Entry 4QCF (X-ray diffraction, 2.26 A resolution); this record covers chain A.

Chain A:
Protein: Alkaline thermostable endoxylanase
Source organism: Bacillus sp. NG-27
Notes: EC 3.2.1.8
UniProtKB: O30700 (O30700_9BACI); residues 1-354 here correspond to UniProt positions 52-405 (UniProt number = residue number + 51)
Sequence (355 residues; numbered 0 to 354; the number before each row is that of its first residue; numbering starts at 0):
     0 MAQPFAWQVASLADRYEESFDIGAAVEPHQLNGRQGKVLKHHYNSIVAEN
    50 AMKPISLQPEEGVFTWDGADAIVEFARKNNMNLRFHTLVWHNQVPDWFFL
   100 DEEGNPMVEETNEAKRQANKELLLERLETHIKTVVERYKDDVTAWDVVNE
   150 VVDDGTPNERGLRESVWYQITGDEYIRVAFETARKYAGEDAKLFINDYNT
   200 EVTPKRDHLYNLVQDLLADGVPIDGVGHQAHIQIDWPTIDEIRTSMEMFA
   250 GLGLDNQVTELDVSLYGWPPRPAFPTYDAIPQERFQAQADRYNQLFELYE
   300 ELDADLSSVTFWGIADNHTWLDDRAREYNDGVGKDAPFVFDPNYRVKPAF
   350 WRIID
Unresolved in the structure: 0
Construct notes: expression tag (0); engineered mutation Ala1 (Val52 in O30700)
Ion coordination: Na+: Ser18, Asp302, Leu305; Mg2+: Asn292, Arg351, Asp354
What the authors report for this chain:
  - mutagenesis - V1A (70 degC to 68 degC): decreased stability (citing earlier work)
  - catalytic residues: Glu149, Glu259 (citing earlier work)

Overview:
Ser18, Asp302 and Leu305 form the Na+ site. Asn292, Arg351 and Asp354 coordinate Mg2+. The paper reports
catalytic residues Glu149 and Glu259; V1A reduces stability.
Chain A is Alkaline thermostable endoxylanase (Bacillus sp. NG-27); the structure, Crystal structure of
N-terminal mutant (V1A) of an alkali thermostable GH10 xylanase from Bacillus sp. NG-27, was determined by
X-ray diffraction, deposited together with 4QCE and 4QDM.
